7XFJ - chains E and I of the 11 polymer chains in the assembly; structure by electron microscopy, 3.00 A resolution.

# Chain E
Name: Histone H3.2
From: Xenopus laevis
UniProt: P84233 (H32_XENLA); residues 0-135 here correspond to UniProt positions 1-136 (UniProt number = residue number + 1)
Sequence (136 residues; each row starts with the number of its first residue; numbering starts at 0):
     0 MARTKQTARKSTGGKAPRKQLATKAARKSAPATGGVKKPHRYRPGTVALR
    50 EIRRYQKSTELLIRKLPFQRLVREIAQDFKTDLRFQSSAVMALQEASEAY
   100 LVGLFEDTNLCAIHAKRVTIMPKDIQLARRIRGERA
Unresolved in the structure: 0-41, 134-135
UniProt features mapped onto this chain:
  - modified residue: Arg2 (Asymmetric dimethylarginine), Thr3 (Phosphothreonine), Lys4 (Allysine), Gln5 (5-glutamyl dopamine), Thr6 (Phosphothreonine), Arg8 (Citrulline), Lys9 (N6,N6,N6-trimethyllysine), Ser10 (ADP-ribosylserine), Thr11 (Phosphothreonine), Lys14 (N6-(2-hydroxyisobutyryl)lysine), Arg17 (Asymmetric dimethylarginine), Lys18 (N6-(2-hydroxyisobutyryl)lysine), Lys23 (N6-(2-hydroxyisobutyryl)lysine), Arg26 (Citrulline), Lys27 (N6,N6,N6-trimethyllysine), Ser28 (ADP-ribosylserine), Lys36 (N6,N6,N6-trimethyllysine), Lys37 (N6-methyllysine), Tyr41 (Phosphotyrosine), Lys56 (N6,N6,N6-trimethyllysine) and 8 more in UniProt
  - lipidation: Cys110 (S-palmitoyl cysteine)

# Chain I
Molecule: 152-nt DNA strand
From: Xenopus laevis
Sequence (152 nucleotides; numbered -77 to 74; the number before each row is that of its first residue; numbers below 1 keep their minus sign (DA-77 is residue -77)):
   -77 ATGCACAGGATGTATATATCTGACACGXGCCTGGAGACTAGGGAGTAATC
   -27 CCCTTGGCGGTTAAAACGCGGGGGACAGCGCGTACGTGCGTTTAAGCGGT
    23 GCTAGAGCTGTCTACGACCAATTGAGCGGCCTCGGCACCGGGATTCTCCA
    73 GG
Unresolved in the structure: -77 to -59, 73-74
Modified / non-standard residues: AAB (2'-deoxy-ribofuranose-5'-monophosphate) at position -50

# Chain E / chain I interface
Contacting residue pairs - 12 pairs, chain E then chain I:
  Gly44(E) - DG8(I)  phosphate contact
  Gly44(E) - DT9(I)  hydrogen bond to the phosphate
  Thr45(E) - DT9(I)  phosphate contact
  Val46(E) - DT9(I)  hydrogen bond to the phosphate
  Ala47(E) - DT9(I)  hydrogen bond to the phosphate
  Arg63(E) - DA17(I)  phosphate contact
  Arg63(E) - DG18(I)  salt bridge to the phosphate
  Lys64(E) - DG18(I)  hydrogen bond to the phosphate
  Leu65(E) - DG18(I)  phosphate contact
  Pro66(E) - DA17(I)  sugar contact
  Arg69(E) - DA17(I)  salt bridge to the phosphate
  Arg83(E) - DA26(I)  sugar contact
Also at the interface, not in a pair above, chain E (12 interface residues in all): Arg42, Pro43
Also at the interface, not in a pair above, chain I (7 interface residues in all): DG10, DG27

# In short
Chain E and chain I form an interface of 12 and 7 residues respectively; the contacts include 4 hydrogen bonds
and 2 salt bridges. Polar contacts include Gly44(E)-DT9(I), Val46(E)-DT9(I) and Ala47(E)-DT9(I).
Here chain E is Histone H3.2 and chain I is a 152-nt DNA strand, both from Xenopus laevis. Entry 7XFJ
(Structure of nucleosome-AAG complex (T-50I, post-catalytic state)) was determined by electron microscopy
(same publication as 7XFC, 7XFH, 7XFI, 7XFL, 7XFM and 7XFN).
